PDB entry 5W9I | electron microscopy, 3.60 A resolution | chains E and G of the 12 polymer chains in the assembly

== Chain E ==
Protein: Spike glycoprotein
Organism: Middle East respiratory syndrome-related coronavirus
Reference sequence: W5ZZF5 (W5ZZF5_9BETC); residues 1-1291 here = UniProt positions 1-1291
Sequence (1329 residues; numbered 1 to 1329; the number before each row is that of its first residue):
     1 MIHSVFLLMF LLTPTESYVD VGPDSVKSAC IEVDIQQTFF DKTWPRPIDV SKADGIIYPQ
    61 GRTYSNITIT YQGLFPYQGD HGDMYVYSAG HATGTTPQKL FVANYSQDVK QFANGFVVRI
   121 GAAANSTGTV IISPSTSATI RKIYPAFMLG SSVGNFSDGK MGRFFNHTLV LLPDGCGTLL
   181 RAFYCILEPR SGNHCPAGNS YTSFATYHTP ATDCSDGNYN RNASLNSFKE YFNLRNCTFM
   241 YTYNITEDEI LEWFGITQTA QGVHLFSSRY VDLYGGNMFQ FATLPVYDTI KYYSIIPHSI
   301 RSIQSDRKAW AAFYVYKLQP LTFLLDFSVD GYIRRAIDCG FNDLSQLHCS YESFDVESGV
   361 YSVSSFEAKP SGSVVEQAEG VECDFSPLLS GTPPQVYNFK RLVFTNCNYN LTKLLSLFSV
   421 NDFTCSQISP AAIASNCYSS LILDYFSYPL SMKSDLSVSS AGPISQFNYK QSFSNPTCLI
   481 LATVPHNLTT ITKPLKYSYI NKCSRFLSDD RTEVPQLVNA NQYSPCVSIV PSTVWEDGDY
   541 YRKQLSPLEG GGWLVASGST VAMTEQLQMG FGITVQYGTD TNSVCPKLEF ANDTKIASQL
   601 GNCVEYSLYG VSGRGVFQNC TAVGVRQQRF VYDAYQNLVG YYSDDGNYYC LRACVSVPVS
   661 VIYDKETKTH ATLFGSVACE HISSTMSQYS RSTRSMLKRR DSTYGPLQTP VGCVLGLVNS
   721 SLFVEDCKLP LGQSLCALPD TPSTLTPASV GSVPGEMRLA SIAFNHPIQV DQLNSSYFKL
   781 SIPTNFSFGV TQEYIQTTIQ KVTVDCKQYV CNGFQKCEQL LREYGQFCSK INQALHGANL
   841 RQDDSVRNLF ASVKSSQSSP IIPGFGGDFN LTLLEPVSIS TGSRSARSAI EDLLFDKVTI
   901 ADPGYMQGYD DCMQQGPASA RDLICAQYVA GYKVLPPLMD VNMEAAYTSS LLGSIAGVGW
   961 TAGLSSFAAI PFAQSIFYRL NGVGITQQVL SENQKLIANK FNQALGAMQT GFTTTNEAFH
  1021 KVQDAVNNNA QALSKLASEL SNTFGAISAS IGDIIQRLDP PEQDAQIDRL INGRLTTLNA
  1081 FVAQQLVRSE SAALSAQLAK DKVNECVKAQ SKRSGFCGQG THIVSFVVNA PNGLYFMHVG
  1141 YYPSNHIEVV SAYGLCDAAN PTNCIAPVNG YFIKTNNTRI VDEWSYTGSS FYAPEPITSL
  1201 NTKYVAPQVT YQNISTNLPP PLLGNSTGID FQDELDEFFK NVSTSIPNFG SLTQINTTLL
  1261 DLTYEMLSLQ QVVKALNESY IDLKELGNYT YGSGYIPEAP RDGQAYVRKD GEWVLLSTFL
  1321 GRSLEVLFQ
Not modelled in the structure: 1-752, 878-885, 1224-1329
Cystine bridges: Cys806-Cys828, Cys811-Cys817, Cys912-Cys925, Cys1156-Cys1164
Covalently attached groups: N-acetylglucosamine (NAG) linked to Asn774, Asn785, Asn870, Asn1176, Asn1213
Differences from the reference sequence: conflict Phe506 (Leu in W5ZZF5), Ala748 (Arg in W5ZZF5), Gly751 (Arg in W5ZZF5); engineered mutation Pro1060 (Val in W5ZZF5), Pro1061 (Leu in W5ZZF5); expression tag (1292-1329)
What the authors report for this chain:
  - mutagenesis - V1060P/L1061P (>50-fold): increased expression
  - post-translational modification sites: Asn1176

== Chain G ==
Protein: G4 vh
Organism: Mus musculus
Sequence (233 residues; row label = number of the first residue in the row; a row labelled like 82A-82C holds insertion residues (82A, then the next letters in order)):
     1 QVQLQQSGPE LVRPGVSVKI SCKGSGYTFT DYAIHWVKQS HAKSLEWIGV FS
   52A T
    53 YYGNTNYNQK FKGRATMTVD KSSSTAYMEL
82A-82C ARL
    83 TSEDSAIYYC ARKSYYVD
100A-100E YVDAM
   101 DYWGQGTSVT VSSASTTPPS VYPLAPGSAA QTNSMVTLGC LVKGYFPEPV TVTWNSGSLS
   161 SGVHTFPAVL QSDLYTLSSS VTVPSSTWPS ETVTCNVAHP ASSTKVDKKI VPRDCGKGLE
   221 VLFQ
Not modelled in the structure: 111-224
Cystine bridges: Cys22-Cys92

== Chain E / chain G interface ==
Residue-residue contacts (29):
  Val1149(E) with Tyr100A(G)
  Val1150(E) with Tyr100A(G), hydrogen bond (backbone-side chain)
  Lys1174(E) with Tyr100A(G)
  Thr1175(E) with Tyr97(G); Tyr100A(G)
  Asn1176(E) with Tyr97(G); Asp100(G); Tyr100A(G)
  Asn1177(E) with Lys95(G); Tyr97(G)
  Thr1178(E) with Asp31(G), hydrogen bond (side chain-backbone); Tyr32(G); Ala33(G), hydrogen bond (backbone-backbone); Lys95(G); Ser96(G); Tyr97(G)
  Arg1179(E) with Asp31(G), salt bridge; Ser52(G), hydrogen bond (backbone-side chain); Tyr53(G); Tyr54(G)
  Ile1180(E) with Lys95(G), hydrogen bond (backbone-side chain)
  Val1181(E) with Ala33(G), hydrophobic; Val50(G), hydrophobic; Ser52(G); Asn56(G); Asn58(G)
  Pro1196(E) with Tyr54(G)
  Asn1217(E) with Thr57(G); Asn58(G), hydrogen bond
Also at the interface, not in a pair above, chain E (14 interface residues in all): Glu1148, Asp1182
Also at the interface, not in a pair above, chain G (17 interface residues in all): Thr30, Phe51

== In short ==
Chain E and chain G form an interface of 14 and 17 residues respectively, with 6 hydrogen bonds and 1 salt
bridge. Polar pairs include Arg1179(E)-Asp31(G), Val1150(E)-Tyr100A(G) and Thr1178(E)-Asp31(G). Covalently
linked N-acetylglucosamine: at Asn774(E), Asn785(E), Asn870(E), Asn1176(E) and Asn1213(E). From the paper:
V1060P/L1061P of chain E increase expression; a modification site at Asn1176(E).
Here chain E is Spike glycoprotein (Middle East respiratory syndrome-related coronavirus) and chain G is G4 vh
(Mus musculus). Entry 5W9I (MERS S ectodomain trimer in complex with variable domain of neutralizing antibody
G4) was determined by electron microscopy, deposited together with 5VZR, 5W9H, 5W9J, 5W9K, 5W9L, 5W9M and 3
further entries.
